PDB entry 2V6A | X-ray diffraction, 1.50 A resolution | chains A and B of the 16 polymer chains in the assembly

Chain A (and B):
Molecule: Ribulose bisphosphate carboxylase large chain
Organism: Chlamydomonas reinhardtii
Notes: EC 4.1.1.39; chain B of this document is another copy of the same molecule, construct and numbering; everything in this record applies to it too
UniProt: P00877 (RBL_CHLRE); residue numbers follow UniProt; this construct covers 1-475
Chain sequence (475 residues; row label = number of the first residue in the row):
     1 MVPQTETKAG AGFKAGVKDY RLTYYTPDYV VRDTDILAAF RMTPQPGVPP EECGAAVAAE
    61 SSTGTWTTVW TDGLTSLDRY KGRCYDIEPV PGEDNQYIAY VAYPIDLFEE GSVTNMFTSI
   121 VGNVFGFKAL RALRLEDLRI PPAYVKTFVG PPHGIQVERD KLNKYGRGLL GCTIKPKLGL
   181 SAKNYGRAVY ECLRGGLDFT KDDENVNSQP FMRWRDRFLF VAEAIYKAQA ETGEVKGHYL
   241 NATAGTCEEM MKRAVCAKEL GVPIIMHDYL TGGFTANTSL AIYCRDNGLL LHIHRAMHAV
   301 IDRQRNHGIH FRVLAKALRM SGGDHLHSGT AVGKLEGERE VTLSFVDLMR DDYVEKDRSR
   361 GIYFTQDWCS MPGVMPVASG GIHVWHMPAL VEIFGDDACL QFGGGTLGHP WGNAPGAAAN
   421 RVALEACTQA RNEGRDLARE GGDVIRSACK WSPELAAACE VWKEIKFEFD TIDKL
Not modelled in the structure: 1-8
Construct notes: conflict P46 (Leu in P00877); engineered mutation A331 (Val in P00877), S344 (Gly in P00877)
Modified positions: P104, P151 (4-hydroxyproline; HYP); K201 (lysine nz-carboxylic acid; KCX); C256, C369 (s-methylcysteine; SMC)
Cystine bridges: C449-C459
Metal / ion sites: Mg2+: K201, D203, E204 (together with 2-carboxyarabinitol-1,5-diphosphate)
Ligand contacts:
  - 2-carboxyarabinitol-1,5-diphosphate (CAP), molecule 1: E60, T65, W66, N123
  - 2-carboxyarabinitol-1,5-diphosphate (CAP), molecule 2: T173, K175, K177, K201, D203, E204, H294, R295, H298, H327, K334, L335, S379, G380, G381, Q401, F402, G403, G404

How chain A and chain B interact:
Disulfides between the chains: C247(A)-C247(B)
Contacting residue pairs (265):
  F13(A) with G408(B); H409(B); P410(B)
  A15(A) with G408(B); P410(B), hydrophobic
  G16(A) with V461(B)
  V17(A) with I465(B), hydrophobic
  Q45(A) with F469(B); D470(B), hydrogen bond (side chain-backbone)
  V48(A) with F469(B), hydrophobic
  A59(A) with K177(B)
  E60(A) with K177(B); K334(B), salt bridge
  S62(A) with K177(B); L178(B); N205(B)
  T63(A) with P176(B); K177(B), hydrogen bond (backbone-backbone); L178(B)
  G64(A) with K177(B)
  T65(A) with K175(B); K334(B), hydrogen bond; G404(B)
  W66(A) with K334(B); G381(B); I382(B); H383(B); G404(B); G405(B); W462(B); I465(B), hydrophobic
  T67(A) with G404(B); W462(B), hydrogen bond
  T68(A) with G408(B)
  V69(A) with K175(B); L407(B)
  W70(A) with L407(B), hydrogen bond (backbone-backbone); G412(B); N413(B), hydrogen bond
  T71(A) with K175(B), hydrogen bond (side chain-backbone); P176(B); L180(B); L407(B)
  D72(A) with P176(B)
  L74(A) with N184(B)
  T75(A) with G179(B), hydrogen bond (side chain-backbone)
  Y80(A) with G179(B); F211(B)
  D106(A) with Q209(B); P210(B); F211(B)
  L107(A) with L178(B); Q209(B), hydrogen bond (backbone-side chain)
  F108(A) with Q209(B); P210(B)
  E109(A) with N207(B); S208(B), hydrogen bond (side chain-backbone); Q209(B); R253(B), salt bridge
  E110(A) with P210(B); R213(B), salt bridge
  S112(A) with A244(B); G245(B), hydrogen bond (side chain-backbone)
  T114(A) with T243(B); A244(B); T271(B), hydrogen bond (side chain-backbone); G272(B)
  N115(A) with N205(B), hydrogen bond (side chain-backbone); N207(B), hydrogen bond; Q209(B)
  T118(A) with E204(B); N205(B); D268(B); T271(B), hydrogen bond
  S119(A) with L178(B); N205(B), hydrogen bond
  V121(A) with M297(B); V300(B)
  G122(A) with A296(B); M297(B), hydrogen bond (backbone-backbone)
  N123(A) with E204(B), hydrogen bond; H294(B); L335(B)
  F125(A) with A299(B); V300(B), hydrophobic; R303(B), hydrogen bond (backbone-side chain)
  G126(A) with A299(B); R303(B); L335(B); E336(B), hydrogen bond (backbone-backbone)
  F127(A) with R303(B), hydrogen bond (backbone-side chain); K334(B); L335(B), hydrophobic
  K128(A) with A331(B), hydrogen bond (side chain-backbone); V332(B); G333(B), hydrogen bond (side chain-backbone); K334(B), hydrogen bond (backbone-backbone); L335(B); E336(B); F467(B), hydrogen bond (side chain-backbone); F469(B)
  A129(A) with F469(B), hydrophobic
  L130(A) with R303(B), hydrogen bond (backbone-side chain)
  R131(A) with Q304(B); D470(B), salt bridge; I472(B)
  A132(A) with Q304(B)
  K175(A) with T65(B); V69(B); T71(B), hydrogen bond (backbone-side chain)
  P176(A) with T63(B); T71(B); D72(B)
  K177(A) with E60(B); S62(B); T63(B), hydrogen bond (backbone-backbone); G64(B); N123(B)
  L178(A) with S62(B); T63(B); L107(B)
  G179(A) with T75(B), hydrogen bond (backbone-side chain); Y80(B)
  L180(A) with T71(B)
  N184(A) with L74(B)
  E204(A) with T118(B); N123(B), hydrogen bond
  N205(A) with S62(B); N115(B), hydrogen bond (backbone-side chain); T118(B); S119(B), hydrogen bond
  N207(A) with E109(B); N115(B), hydrogen bond
  S208(A) with E109(B), hydrogen bond (backbone-side chain)
  Q209(A) with D106(B); L107(B), hydrogen bond (side chain-backbone); F108(B); E109(B); N115(B)
  P210(A) with D106(B); F108(B); E110(B)
  F211(A) with Y80(B); D106(B)
  R213(A) with E110(B), salt bridge
  T243(A) with T114(B)
  A244(A) with S112(B); T114(B); T275(B), hydrogen bond (backbone-side chain)
  G245(A) with S112(B), hydrogen bond (backbone-side chain); F274(B); T275(B); T278(B), hydrogen bond (backbone-side chain)
  T246(A) with T275(B); T278(B); S279(B); I282(B)
  C247(A) with C247(B), disulfide; T275(B); A276(B), hydrophobic; S279(B), hydrogen bond (backbone-side chain)
  E248(A) with M251(B); S279(B), hydrogen bond
  M251(A) with E248(B)
  R253(A) with E109(B), salt bridge
  D268(A) with T118(B)
  T271(A) with T114(B), hydrogen bond (backbone-side chain); T118(B), hydrogen bond; F274(B)
  G272(A) with T114(B); G273(B); F274(B); T275(B), hydrogen bond (backbone-backbone)
  G273(A) with G272(B); G273(B)
  F274(A) with G245(B); G272(B)
  T275(A) with A244(B), hydrogen bond (side chain-backbone); G245(B); T246(B); C247(B); G272(B), hydrogen bond (backbone-backbone); A276(B)
  A276(A) with C247(B), hydrophobic; T275(B)
  T278(A) with G245(B), hydrogen bond (side chain-backbone); T246(B)
  S279(A) with T246(B); C247(B), hydrogen bond (side chain-backbone); E248(B), hydrogen bond
  I282(A) with T246(B)
  H294(A) with N123(B)
  A296(A) with G122(B)
  M297(A) with V121(B); G122(B), hydrogen bond (backbone-backbone)
  A299(A) with F125(B); G126(B); H307(B), hydrogen bond (backbone-side chain)
  V300(A) with V121(B); F125(B), hydrophobic; I301(B), hydrophobic; H307(B); G308(B); I309(B), hydrophobic
  I301(A) with M297(B), hydrophobic; V300(B), hydrophobic
  R303(A) with F125(B), hydrogen bond (side chain-backbone); G126(B); F127(B), hydrogen bond (side chain-backbone); L130(B), hydrogen bond (side chain-backbone); H307(B)
  Q304(A) with R131(B); A132(B); H307(B), hydrogen bond
  H307(A) with A299(B), hydrogen bond (side chain-backbone); V300(B); R303(B); Q304(B), hydrogen bond
  G308(A) with V300(B)
  I309(A) with V300(B), hydrophobic
  A331(A) with K128(B), hydrogen bond (backbone-side chain)
  V332(A) with K128(B)
  G333(A) with K128(B), hydrogen bond (backbone-side chain)
  K334(A) with E60(B), salt bridge; T65(B), hydrogen bond; W66(B); F127(B); K128(B), hydrogen bond (backbone-backbone)
  L335(A) with N123(B); G126(B); F127(B), hydrophobic; K128(B)
  E336(A) with G126(B), hydrogen bond (backbone-backbone); K128(B)
  G381(A) with W66(B)
  I382(A) with W66(B)
  H383(A) with W66(B)
  G404(A) with T65(B); W66(B); T67(B)
  G405(A) with W66(B)
  L407(A) with V69(B); W70(B), hydrogen bond (backbone-backbone); T71(B)
  G408(A) with F13(B); A15(B); T68(B)
  H409(A) with F13(B)
  P410(A) with F13(B); A15(B), hydrophobic
  G412(A) with W70(B)
  N413(A) with W70(B), hydrogen bond
  V461(A) with G16(B)
  W462(A) with W66(B); T67(B), hydrogen bond
  I465(A) with V17(B), hydrophobic; W66(B), hydrophobic
  F467(A) with K128(B), hydrogen bond (backbone-side chain)
  F469(A) with Q45(B); V48(B), hydrophobic; K128(B); A129(B), hydrophobic
  D470(A) with Q45(B), hydrogen bond (backbone-side chain); R131(B), salt bridge
  I472(A) with R131(B)
Also at the interface, not in a pair above, chain A (114 interface residues in all): S61, F117, N306
Also at the interface, not in a pair above, chain B (114 interface residues in all): A59, S61, F117, N306

Summary:
Chain A and chain B each contribute 114 residues to their interface, with 1 disulfide bond, 66 hydrogen bonds
and 8 salt bridges. Among the polar pairs are E60(A)-K334(B), E109(A)-R253(B) and E110(A)-R213(B). Bound to
chain A: 2-carboxyarabinitol-1,5-diphosphate.
Both chains are Ribulose bisphosphate carboxylase large chain (Chlamydomonas reinhardtii). Entry 2V6A (Crystal
structure of Chlamydomonas reinhardtii Rubisco with large- subunit mutations V331A, G344S) was determined by
X-ray diffraction, deposited together with 2V67, 2V68, 2V63 and 2V69.
